3SDX - chains A and F of the 4 polymer chains in the assembly; structure by X-ray diffraction, 3.12 A resolution.

[Chain A]
Protein: Antigen-presenting glycoprotein CD1d
Source organism: Homo sapiens
Notes: fragment: extracellular domain
UniProtKB: P15813 (CD1D_HUMAN); residues 6-277 here correspond to UniProt positions 24-295 (UniProt number = residue number + 18)
Amino-acid sequence (275 residues; numbered 6 to 280; the number before each row is that of its first residue):
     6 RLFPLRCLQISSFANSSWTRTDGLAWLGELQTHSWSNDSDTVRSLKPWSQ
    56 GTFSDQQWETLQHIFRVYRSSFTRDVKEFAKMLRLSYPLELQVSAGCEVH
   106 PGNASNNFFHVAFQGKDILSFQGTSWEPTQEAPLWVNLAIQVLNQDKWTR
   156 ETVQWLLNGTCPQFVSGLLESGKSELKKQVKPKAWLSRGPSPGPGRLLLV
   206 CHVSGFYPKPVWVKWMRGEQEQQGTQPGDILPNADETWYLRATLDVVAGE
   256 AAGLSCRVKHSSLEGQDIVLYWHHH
Sequence notes: expression tag (278-280)
Disulfide bonds: Cys102-Cys166, Cys206-Cys261
Ligand contacts: GCY (N-[(2S,3R)-1-(beta-D-galactopyranosyloxy)-3-hydroxyoctadec-4-en-2-yl]tetracosanamide): Cys12, Gln14, Phe70, Val72, Tyr73, Ser76, Phe77, Asp80, Val81, Phe84, Leu88, Leu90, Leu94, Leu96, Phe114, Val116, Phe118, Ile123, Leu124, Trp131, Trp140, Ala144, Leu148, Asp151, Trp153, Thr154, Thr157, Val158, Leu161

[Chain F]
Protein: NKT TCR autoreactive-Vbeta11 chain
Source organism: Homo sapiens
Amino-acid sequence (247 residues; each row starts with the number of its first residue):
     1 EADIYQTPRYLVIGTGKKITLECSQTMGHDKMYWYQQDPGMELHLIHYSY
    51 GVNSTEKGDLSSESTVSRIRTEHFPLTLESARPSHTSQYLCASSEFGGTE
   101 RTQETQYFGPGTRLLVLEDLKNVFPPEVAVFEPSEAEISHTQKATLVCLA
   151 TGFYPDHVELSWWVNGKEVHSGVCTDPQPLKEQPALNDSRYALSSRLRVS
   201 ATFWQNPRNHFRCQVQFYGLSENDEWTQDRAKPVTQIVSAEAWGRAD
Disordered / not traced: 1, 98-101
Disulfide bonds: Cys23-Cys91, Cys148-Cys213

[How chain A and chain F interact]
Residue-residue contacts (9):
  Glu83(A) with Tyr48(F), hydrogen bond; Tyr50(F), hydrogen bond
  Lys86(A) with Tyr48(F), hydrogen bond; Glu56(F)
  Met87(A) with Tyr50(F), hydrophobic
  Arg89(A) with Val52(F), hydrogen bond (side chain-backbone); Asn53(F); Ser54(F)
  Gln150(A) with Phe96(F)
Other interface residues (no listed pair), chain F (8 interface residues in all): Gly51
The authors on this interface:
  - interface residues, chain F: Tyr48(F), Tyr50(F)

[Overview]
Chain A and chain F form an interface of 5 and 8 residues respectively, with 4 hydrogen bonds. Among the polar
pairs are Glu83(A)-Tyr48(F), Glu83(A)-Tyr50(F) and Lys86(A)-Tyr48(F). Chain A binds compound GCY. From the
paper: interface residues Tyr48(F) and Tyr50(F).
Chain A is Antigen-presenting glycoprotein CD1d and chain F is NKT TCR autoreactive-Vbeta11 chain, both from
Homo sapiens; the structure, Crystal structure of human autoreactive-Valpha24 NKT TCR in complex with
CD1d-beta-galactosylceramide, was determined by X-ray diffraction (same publication as 3SCM, 3SDA, 3SDC and
3SDD).
